5H9C - chain A; structure by X-ray diffraction, 1.78 A resolution.

Chain A:
Protein: Envelope glycoprotein gp95
Organism: Avian leukosis virus RSA
Reference sequence: P03397 (ENV_RSVSA); the author numbering skips numbers that UniProt does not, so the offset changes along the chain: 455-513 = UniProt 452-510; 515-526 = UniProt 511-522
Sequence (94 residues; row label = number of the first residue in the row; note: 455 numbers in that range are skipped by the numbering (no residue carries them; nothing is unmodelled there); numbers below 1 keep their minus sign (Met-22 is residue -22)):
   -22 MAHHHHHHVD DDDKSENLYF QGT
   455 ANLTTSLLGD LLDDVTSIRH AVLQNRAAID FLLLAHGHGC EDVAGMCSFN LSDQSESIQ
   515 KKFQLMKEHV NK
Not modelled in the structure: -22 to -7
Disulfide bonds: Cys494-Cys501
Construct notes: initiating methionine (-22); expression tag (-21 to 0); engineered mutation Ser502 (Cys499 in P03397); variant Gln508 (His505 in P03397)
From the paper describing this entry:
  - mutagenesis - D464A (DeltaTm=3.0 degC), D468A/D507A, H490R (Tm>70 degC), D496A (DeltaTm=3.0 degC), D507A, K515A (DeltaTm=3.0 degC): unchanged stability
  - mutagenesis - L461A (>10 degC), R473A (Tm change 10 degC), I512A (5-7 degC): decreased stability
  - mutagenesis - D468A (Tm change 5 degC): increased stability
  - mutagenesis - H490A, H492A: unchanged stability in response to pH 6.5, 7.5, or 8.0
  - mutagenesis - H490A (Tm change 20 degC), H492A (Tm change 20 degC): decreased stability in response to pH 5.0
  - mutagenesis - H492E (>20 degC): decreased stability in response to low pH

Summary:
The paper reports that L461A, R473A and I512A reduce stability; H490A and H492A reduce stability in response
to pH 5.0; 13 substitutions were tested in all.
Chain A is Envelope glycoprotein gp95 (Avian leukosis virus RSA); the structure, Crystal structure of the ASLV
fusion protein core, was determined by X-ray diffraction together with 4JPR from the same study.
